PDB entry 6BNR | X-ray diffraction, 1.95 A resolution | chains A and D of the 4 polymer chains in the assembly

# Chain A
Name: Hemoglobin subunit alpha
From: Homo sapiens
UniProt: P69905 (HBA_HUMAN); residues 1-141 here correspond to UniProt positions 2-142 (UniProt number = residue number + 1)
Sequence (141 residues; row label = number of the first residue in the row):
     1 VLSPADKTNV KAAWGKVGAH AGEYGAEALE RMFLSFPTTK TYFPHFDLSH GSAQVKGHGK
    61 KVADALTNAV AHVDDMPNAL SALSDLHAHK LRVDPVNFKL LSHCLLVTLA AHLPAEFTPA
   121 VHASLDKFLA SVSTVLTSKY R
Covalent attachments: 2-[(4-methoxy-2-methylphenoxy)methyl]pyridine (E0J) linked to Val1
Bound ions: heme Fe near His87 (its only coordinating residue here)
Ligand contacts:
  - carbon monoxide / heme: Leu29, Met32, Thr39, Tyr42, Phe43, His45, Phe46, His58, Lys61, Val62, Ala65, Leu66, Leu83, Leu86, His87, Leu91, Val93, Asn97, Phe98, Leu101, Leu105, Val132, Leu136
  - E0J (2-[(4-methoxy-2-methylphenoxy)methyl]pyridine): Leu2, Pro77, Lys127, Ala130, Ser131, Thr134, Val135
Curated features (UniProtKB/Swiss-Prot):
  - binding site (O2): His58
  - binding site (heme b): His87
  - site: Thr8, Asn9 (Microbial infection: Cleavage), Lys11 (Not glycated), Ala13, Trp14 (Microbial infection: Cleavage), Tyr24, Gly25 (Microbial infection: Cleavage), Leu29, Glu30 (Microbial infection: Cleavage), His45, Phe46 (Microbial infection: Cleavage), Asp47, Leu48 (Microbial infection: Cleavage), Ser52, Ala53 (Microbial infection: Cleavage), Val55, Lys56 (Microbial infection: Cleavage), Lys56 (Not glycated), Gly59, Lys60 (Microbial infection: Cleavage), Lys60 (Not glycated), Lys90 (Not glycated), Leu91, Arg92 (Microbial infection: Cleavage), Lys99 (Not glycated), Leu106, Val107 (Microbial infection: Cleavage), Thr108, Leu109 (Microbial infection: Cleavage), Val121, His122 (Microbial infection: Cleavage), Ser133, Thr134 (Microbial infection: Cleavage)
  - modified residue: Ser3 (Phosphoserine), Lys7 (N6-succinyllysine), Thr8 (Phosphothreonine), Lys11 (N6-succinyllysine), Lys16 (N6-acetyllysine), Tyr24 (Phosphotyrosine), Ser35 (Phosphoserine), Lys40 (N6-succinyllysine), Ser49 (Phosphoserine), Ser102 (Phosphoserine), Thr108 (Phosphothreonine), Ser124 (Phosphoserine), Ser131 (Phosphoserine), Thr134 (Phosphothreonine), Thr137 (Phosphothreonine), Ser138 (Phosphoserine)
  - glycosylation (N-linked (Glc) (glycation) lysine): Lys7, Lys16, Lys40, Lys61
Reported in the primary citation:
  - binding site for E0J: Val1, Pro77, Thr134

# Chain D
Name: Hemoglobin subunit beta
From: Homo sapiens
UniProt: P68871 (HBB_HUMAN); residues 1-146 here correspond to UniProt positions 2-147 (UniProt number = residue number + 1)
Sequence (146 residues; numbered 1 to 146; the number before each row is that of its first residue):
     1 VHLTPEEKSA VTALWGKVNV DEVGGEALGR LLVVYPWTQR FFESFGDLST PDAVMGNPKV
    61 KAHGKKVLGA FSDGLAHLDN LKGTFATLSE LHCDKLHVDP ENFRLLGNVL VCVLAHHFGK
   121 EFTPPVQAAY QKVVAGVANA LAHKYH
Bound ions: heme Fe near His92 (its only coordinating residue here)
Ligand contacts:
  - carbon monoxide (CMO): Leu28, Phe42, His63, Val67, His92
  - heme (HEM): Leu31, Thr38, Phe41, Phe42, Phe45, His63, Lys66, Val67, Ala70, Phe71, Phe85, Leu88, Leu91, His92, Leu96, Val98, Asn102, Phe103, Leu106, Val137, Leu141
Curated features (UniProtKB/Swiss-Prot):
  - binding site ((2R)-2,3-bisphosphoglycerate): Val1, His2, Lys82, His143
  - binding site (heme b): His63, His92
  - site: Glu7, Lys8 (Microbial infection: Cleavage), Gly25, Glu26 (Microbial infection: Cleavage), Gly29, Arg30 (Microbial infection: Cleavage), Tyr35, Pro36 (Microbial infection: Cleavage), Trp37, Thr38 (Microbial infection: Cleavage), Phe45, Gly46 (Microbial infection: Cleavage), Asp52, Ala53 (Microbial infection: Cleavage), Gly56, Asn57 (Microbial infection: Cleavage), Lys59 (Not glycated), Phe71, Ser72 (Microbial infection: Cleavage), Gly74, Leu75 (Microbial infection: Cleavage), Lys82 (Not glycated), Thr84, Phe85 (Microbial infection: Cleavage), His92, Cys93 (Microbial infection: Cleavage), Lys95 (Not glycated), Arg104, Leu105 (Microbial infection: Cleavage), Leu110, Val111 (Microbial infection: Cleavage), Gly119, Lys120 (Microbial infection: Cleavage), Phe122, Thr123 (Microbial infection: Cleavage), Ala128, Ala129 (Microbial infection: Cleavage) and 2 more in UniProt
  - modified residue: Val1 (N-acetylvaline), Ser9 (Phosphoserine), Thr12 (Phosphothreonine), Ser44 (Phosphoserine), Thr50 (Phosphothreonine), Lys59 (N6-acetyllysine), Lys82 (N6-acetyllysine), Thr87 (Phosphothreonine), Cys93 (S-nitrosocysteine), Lys144 (N6-acetyllysine)
  - glycosylation: Val1 (N-linked (Glc) (glycation) valine), Lys8 (N-linked (Glc) (glycation) lysine), Lys17 (N-linked (Glc) (glycation) lysine), Lys66 (N-linked (Glc) (glycation) lysine), Lys120 (N-linked (Glc) (glycation) lysine), Lys144 (N-linked (Glc) (glycation) lysine)

# How chain A and chain D interact
Contacting residue pairs - 13 pairs, chain A then chain D:
  Thr41(A) with Arg40(D), hydrogen bond (backbone-side chain)
  Tyr42(A) with Arg40(D)
  Leu91(A) with Arg40(D)
  Arg92(A) with Trp37(D); Gln39(D), hydrogen bond; Arg40(D); Glu43(D), salt bridge
  Val93(A) with Trp37(D)
  Asp94(A) with Trp37(D); Asn102(D), hydrogen bond
  Pro95(A) with Trp37(D)
  Val96(A) with Asp99(D)
  Lys139(A) with Pro36(D)
Interface residues without a listed pair, chain A (10 interface residues in all): Thr38
Interface residues without a listed pair, chain D (8 interface residues in all): His97

# In short
10 residues of chain A face 8 of chain D across their interface, with 3 hydrogen bonds and 1 salt bridge.
Polar contacts include Arg92(A)-Glu43(D), Thr41(A)-Arg40(D) and Arg92(A)-Gln39(D). Ligands of chain A: carbon
monoxide / heme. Bound to chain D: carbon monoxide and heme. From the paper: a binding site for E0J at
Val1(A), Pro77(A) and Thr134(A).
Here chain A is Hemoglobin subunit alpha and chain D is Hemoglobin subunit beta, both from Homo sapiens. Entry
6BNR (Carbonmonoxy hemoglobin in complex with the antisickling agent
5-methoxy-2-(pyridin-2-ylmethoxy)benzaldehyde (INN310)) was determined by X-ray diffraction.
